PDB entry 3CZ3 | X-ray diffraction, 3.23 A resolution | chains H and B of the 8 polymer chains in the assembly

# Chain H
Molecule: 19-nt RNA strand
Notes: fragment: ppi-2
Sequence (19 nucleotides; each row starts with the number of its first residue):
     1 UCGAAGUAUU CCGCGUACG

# Chain B
Molecule: Protein 2b
Organism: Tomato aspermy virus
Notes: fragment: Tav2b N69
Reference sequence: Q8UYT3 (ORF2B_TAV); residue numbers follow UniProt; this construct covers 1-69
Sequence (70 residues; numbered 0 to 69; the number before each row is that of its first residue; numbering starts at 0):
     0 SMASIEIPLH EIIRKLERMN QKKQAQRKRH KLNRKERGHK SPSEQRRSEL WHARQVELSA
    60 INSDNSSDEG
Not modelled in the structure: 0-2, 59-69
Construct notes: expression tag (0)
UniProt features mapped onto this chain:
  - region: Leu8 to Met18 (Homotetramerization)
  - motif: Arg26 to Lys30 (Nuclear localization signal)

# How chain H and chain B interact
Contacting residue pairs (8; chain H residue first):
  A5(H) - Glu5(B)  sugar contact
  A5(H) - Pro7(B)  phosphate contact
  G6(H) - Glu5(B)  sugar contact
  G6(H) - Ile6(B)  sugar contact
  G6(H) - Pro7(B)  phosphate contact
  G6(H) - Leu8(B)  hydrogen bond to the phosphate
  G15(H) - Glu5(B)  hydrogen bond to the base
  U16(H) - Glu5(B)  base contact

# Overview
The chain H/chain B interface involves 4 residues from each chain, with 2 hydrogen bonds. Polar pairs include
G15(H)-Glu5(B) and G6(H)-Leu8(B).
Here chain H is a 19-nt RNA strand and chain B is Protein 2b (Tomato aspermy virus). Entry 3CZ3 (Crystal
structure of Tomato Aspermy Virus 2b in complex with siRNA) was determined by X-ray diffraction.
